PDB entry 9DQX | electron microscopy, 3.40 A resolution | chains G and H of the 12 polymer chains in the assembly

[Chain G]
Molecule: Structural polyprotein
From: Western equine encephalitis virus
UniProt: Q1W679 (Q1W679_WEEV); residues 1-437 here correspond to UniProt positions 798-1234 (UniProt number = residue number + 797)
Amino-acid sequence (437 residues; row label = number of the first residue in the row):
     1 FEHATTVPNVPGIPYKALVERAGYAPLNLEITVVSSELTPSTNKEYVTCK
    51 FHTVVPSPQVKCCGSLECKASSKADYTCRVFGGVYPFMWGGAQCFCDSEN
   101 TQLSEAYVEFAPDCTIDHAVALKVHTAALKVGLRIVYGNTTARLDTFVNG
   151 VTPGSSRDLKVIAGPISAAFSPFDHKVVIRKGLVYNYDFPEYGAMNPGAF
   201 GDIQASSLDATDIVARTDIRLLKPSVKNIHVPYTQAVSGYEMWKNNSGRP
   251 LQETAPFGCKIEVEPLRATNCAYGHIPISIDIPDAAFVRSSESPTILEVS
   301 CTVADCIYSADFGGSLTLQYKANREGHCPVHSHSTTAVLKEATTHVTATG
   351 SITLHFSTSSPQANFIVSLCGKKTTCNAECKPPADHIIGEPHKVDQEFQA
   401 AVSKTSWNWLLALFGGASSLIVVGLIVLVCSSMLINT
Cystine bridges: Cys49-Cys114, Cys62-Cys94, Cys63-Cys96, Cys68-Cys78, Cys259-Cys271, Cys301-Cys376, Cys306-Cys380, Cys328-Cys370
Covalent attachments: N-acetylglucosamine (NAG) linked to Asn245

[Chain H]
Molecule: Structural polyprotein
From: Western equine encephalitis virus
UniProt: Q1W679 (Q1W679_WEEV); residues 1-406 here correspond to UniProt positions 320-725 (UniProt number = residue number + 319)
Amino-acid sequence (406 residues; row label = number of the first residue in the row):
     1 SITDDFTLTSPYLGFCPYCRHSAPCFSPIKIENVWDESDDGSIRIQVSAQ
    51 FGYNQAGTADVTKFRYMSYDHDHDIKEDSMEKLAISTSGPCRRLGHKGYF
   101 LLAQCPPGDSVTVSITSGASENSCTVEKKIRRKFVGREEYLFPPVHGKLV
   151 KCHVYDHLKETSAGYITMHRPGPHAYKSYLEEASGEVYIKPPSGKNVTYE
   201 CKCGDYSTGIVSTRTKMNGCTKAKQCIAYKRDQTKWVFNSPDLIRHTDHS
   251 VQGKLHIPFRLTPTVCPVPLAHTPTVTKWFKGITLHLTATRPTLLTTRKL
   301 GLRADATAEWITGTTSRNFSVGREGLEYVWGNHEPVRVWAQESAPGDPHG
   351 WPHEIIIHYYHRHPVYTVIVLCGVALAILVGTASSAACIAKARRDCLTPY
   401 ALAPNA
Cystine bridges: Cys16-Cys124, Cys19-Cys25, Cys91-Cys105, Cys152-Cys266, Cys201-Cys226, Cys203-Cys220
Covalent attachments: N-acetylglucosamine (NAG) linked to Asn196, Asn318

[Interface between chain G and chain H]
Residue-residue contacts - 145 pairs, chain G then chain H:
  Lys50(G) - Glu37(H)
  His52(G) - Asn33(H)  hydrogen bond
  Val55(G) - Pro241(H)
  Pro56(G) - Ser240(H)
  Pro56(G) - Pro241(H)
  Pro56(G) - Arg245(H)
  Ser57(G) - Ser240(H)  hydrogen bond (side chain-backbone)
  Ser57(G) - Leu243(H)  hydrogen bond (side chain-backbone)
  Ser57(G) - Arg245(H)  hydrogen bond (backbone-side chain)
  Pro58(G) - Leu243(H)
  Pro58(G) - Ile244(H)
  Pro58(G) - Arg245(H)
  Gln59(G) - Arg245(H)
  Val60(G) - Ile244(H)  hydrophobic
  Tyr85(G) - Lys224(H)
  Met88(G) - Phe26(H)
  Met88(G) - Pro173(H)
  Met88(G) - His174(H)
  Met88(G) - Ile244(H)  hydrophobic
  Trp89(G) - Leu13(H)  hydrophobic
  Trp89(G) - Phe26(H)
  Trp89(G) - Tyr69(H)
  Trp89(G) - Asp70(H)
  Trp89(G) - His73(H)
  Trp89(G) - His174(H)
  Gly90(G) - Ala175(H)
  Gly90(G) - Tyr176(H)
  Gly90(G) - Lys177(H)  hydrogen bond (backbone-backbone)
  Ala92(G) - Ala175(H)
  Ala92(G) - Ile227(H)
  Gln93(G) - His174(H)
  Gln93(G) - Ala175(H)  hydrogen bond (side chain-backbone)
  Gln93(G) - Ile227(H)
  Cys94(G) - Ile227(H)  hydrophobic
  Phe95(G) - Lys202(H)
  Phe95(G) - Lys224(H)
  Phe95(G) - Gln225(H)
  Phe95(G) - Cys226(H)  hydrophobic
  Phe95(G) - Ile227(H)
  Asp97(G) - Lys224(H)  salt bridge
  Glu105(G) - Arg245(H)  salt bridge
  Pro112(G) - Trp35(H)
  Pro112(G) - Ala163(H)
  Pro112(G) - Ile257(H)  hydrophobic
  Asp113(G) - Trp35(H)
  Asp113(G) - Glu37(H)
  Asp113(G) - Arg44(H)  salt bridge
  Asp113(G) - Tyr155(H)  hydrogen bond
  Asp113(G) - Leu261(H)
  Ile116(G) - His153(H)
  Ile116(G) - Leu261(H)  hydrophobic
  Lys181(G) - His153(H)
  Asn228(G) - Phe15(H)
  Asn228(G) - Phe26(H)
  Ile229(G) - Phe15(H)
  Ile229(G) - Asp242(H)
  His230(G) - Pro241(H)
  Arg249(G) - Leu294(H)
  Arg249(G) - Ala308(H)
  Gln252(G) - Arg298(H)  hydrogen bond (backbone-side chain)
  Glu253(G) - Arg137(H)  salt bridge
  Glu253(G) - Thr296(H)
  Glu253(G) - Arg298(H)
  Glu253(G) - Ala306(H)
  Thr254(G) - Ala304(H)
  Thr254(G) - Ala306(H)
  Ala255(G) - Arg298(H)  hydrogen bond (backbone-side chain)
  Ala255(G) - Ala304(H)
  Pro256(G) - Gly301(H)
  Pro256(G) - Leu302(H)
  Pro256(G) - Ala304(H)  hydrophobic
  Phe257(G) - Leu300(H)
  Phe257(G) - Gly301(H)  hydrogen bond (backbone-backbone)
  Phe257(G) - Leu302(H)
  Gly258(G) - Arg298(H)
  Gly258(G) - Leu300(H)
  Gly258(G) - Arg337(H)
  Cys259(G) - Arg298(H)
  Tyr308(G) - Glu342(H)
  Tyr308(G) - His358(H)  hydrogen bond
  Ser309(G) - Gln341(H)
  Ala310(G) - Gln341(H)
  Ser359(G) - Arg323(H)
  Pro361(G) - His349(H)  hydrogen bond (backbone-side chain)
  Pro361(G) - Tyr359(H)
  Glu379(G) - His349(H)  salt bridge
  Cys380(G) - His349(H)  hydrogen bond (backbone-side chain)
  Pro382(G) - Gly346(H)
  Pro382(G) - Pro348(H)
  Pro382(G) - His358(H)
  Pro383(G) - Gln341(H)
  Pro383(G) - Glu342(H)
  Pro383(G) - Ser343(H)  hydrogen bond (backbone-side chain)
  Asp385(G) - Lys278(H)
  Asp385(G) - Gln341(H)  hydrogen bond (backbone-side chain)
  Asp385(G) - Ser343(H)
  His386(G) - Lys278(H)
  His386(G) - Phe280(H)  hydrogen bond (side chain-backbone)
  His386(G) - Ala340(H)
  His386(G) - Gln341(H)  hydrogen bond (backbone-backbone)
  His386(G) - Ser343(H)  hydrogen bond
  Ile387(G) - Lys278(H)
  Ile387(G) - Gly282(H)
  Ile387(G) - Ile283(H)  hydrophobic
  Ile387(G) - Val321(H)  hydrophobic
  Ile387(G) - Val338(H)  hydrophobic
  Ile387(G) - Trp339(H)
  Ile387(G) - Ala340(H)  hydrophobic
  Ile388(G) - Val338(H)
  Ile388(G) - Trp339(H)  hydrogen bond (backbone-backbone)
  Ile388(G) - Gln341(H)
  Gly389(G) - Arg337(H)
  Gly389(G) - Trp339(H)
  Glu390(G) - Trp339(H)
  Pro391(G) - Trp339(H)
  His392(G) - Arg323(H)
  His392(G) - Ala340(H)  hydrogen bond (side chain-backbone)
  His392(G) - Gln341(H)
  Val394(G) - Arg323(H)  hydrogen bond (backbone-side chain)
  Gln396(G) - Arg323(H)
  Gln396(G) - Glu342(H)  hydrogen bond
  Gln396(G) - Arg362(H)
  Ala401(G) - Tyr359(H)  hydrogen bond (backbone-side chain)
  Ala401(G) - Arg362(H)
  Val402(G) - Tyr359(H)
  Ser403(G) - Pro348(H)  hydrogen bond (side chain-backbone)
  Ser403(G) - His349(H)
  Ser403(G) - Tyr359(H)  hydrogen bond (backbone-side chain)
  Thr405(G) - Pro348(H)  hydrogen bond (side chain-backbone)
  Thr405(G) - His349(H)
  Thr405(G) - Ile355(H)
  Ser406(G) - Ile355(H)
  Trp409(G) - Pro352(H)
  Leu410(G) - Val370(H)  hydrophobic
  Leu410(G) - Val374(H)  hydrophobic
  Leu413(G) - Ile378(H)
  Phe414(G) - Val374(H)  hydrophobic
  Phe414(G) - Ala377(H)  hydrophobic
  Ala417(G) - Ala377(H)
  Leu420(G) - Ser385(H)
  Ile421(G) - Gly381(H)
  Ile421(G) - Ser384(H)
  Gly424(G) - Cys388(H)
  Val427(G) - Ile389(H)  hydrophobic
  Ile435(G) - Asp395(H)
Also at the interface, not in a pair above, chain G (78 interface residues in all): Gly91, Val231, Glu241, Asn270, Gln362, Ala384, Asp395, Leu425, Leu428, Ser431
Also at the interface, not in a pair above, chain H (85 interface residues in all): Ser68, Ser178, Glu200, Tyr206, Asn239, His249, Trp279, Glu327, Asp347, Gly350, His363, Val380, Ala392

[In short]
78 residues of chain G face 85 of chain H across their interface; the contacts include 26 hydrogen bonds and 5
salt bridges. Among the polar pairs are Asp97(G)-Lys224(H), Glu105(G)-Arg245(H) and Asp113(G)-Arg44(H).
Covalently linked N-acetylglucosamine: at Asn245(G). N-acetylglucosamine is covalently linked to Asn196(H) and
Asn318(H).
Chain G is Structural polyprotein and chain H is Structural polyprotein, both from Western equine encephalitis
virus; the structure, Structure of western equine encephalitis virus CBA87 VLP, was determined by electron
microscopy.
